Entry 1A09 (X-ray diffraction, 2.00 A resolution); this record covers chains A and C of the 4 polymer chains in the assembly.

# Chain A
Molecule: C-src tyrosine kinase
Source organism: Homo sapiens
Notes: EC 2.7.1.112; fragment: sh2 domain
UniProtKB: P12931 (SRC_HUMAN); residues 144-249 here correspond to UniProt positions 143-248 (UniProt number = residue number - 1)
Sequence (107 residues; row label = number of the first residue in the row):
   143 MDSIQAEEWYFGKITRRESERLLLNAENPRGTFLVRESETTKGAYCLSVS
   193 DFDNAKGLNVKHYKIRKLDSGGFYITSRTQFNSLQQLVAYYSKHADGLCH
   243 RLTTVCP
Unresolved in the structure: 143

# Chain C
Molecule: Ace-formyl phosphotyr-glu-(n, N-dipentyl amine)
Sequence (4 residues; each row starts with the number of its first residue):
   100 XYEX
Modified / non-standard residues: ACE (acetyl group) at position 100; Tyr101 (ce1-methylene-hydroxy-phosphotyrosine; PTH); DIP (dipentylamine) at position 103

# Interface between chain A and chain C
Contacting residue pairs (17):
  Arg158(A) - ACE_100(C)  hydrogen bond (side chain-backbone)
  Arg158(A) - Tyr101(C)
  Arg178(A) - Tyr101(C)
  Ser180(A) - Tyr101(C)
  Glu181(A) - Tyr101(C)
  Thr182(A) - Tyr101(C)
  Tyr187(A) - Tyr101(C)
  Cys188(A) - Tyr101(C)  covalent bond
  Lys203(A) - Glu102(C)
  His204(A) - ACE_100(C)
  His204(A) - Tyr101(C)
  His204(A) - Glu102(C)  hydrogen bond (backbone-backbone)
  Tyr205(A) - Tyr101(C)
  Tyr205(A) - Glu102(C)
  Lys206(A) - Tyr101(C)
  Thr218(A) - DIP_103(C)
  Gly239(A) - DIP_103(C)
Also at the interface, not in a pair above, chain A (17 interface residues in all): Glu179, Ile207, Ile217, Leu240

# In short
17 residues of chain A and 4 residues of chain C are in contact; the contacts include 1 covalent bond and 2
hydrogen bonds. Polar contacts include Arg158(A)-ACE_100(C) and His204(A)-Glu102(C).
Here chain A is C-src tyrosine kinase (Homo sapiens) and chain C is Ace-formyl phosphotyr-glu-(n, N-dipentyl
amine). Entry 1A09 (C-src (SH2 domain) complexed with ace-formyl phosphotyr-glu-(n,n-dipentyl amine)) was
determined by X-ray diffraction (same publication as 1A07, 1A08, 1A1A, 1A1B, 1A1C and 1A1E).
